3TUI - chains A and B of the 4 polymer chains in the assembly; structure by X-ray diffraction, 2.90 A resolution.

Chain A (and B):
Protein: D-methionine transport system permease protein metI
From: Escherichia coli
Notes: chain B of this document is another copy of the same molecule, construct and numbering; everything in this record applies to it too
Reference sequence: P31547 (METI_ECOLI); residue numbers follow UniProt; this construct covers 1-217
Sequence (217 residues; each row starts with the number of its first residue):
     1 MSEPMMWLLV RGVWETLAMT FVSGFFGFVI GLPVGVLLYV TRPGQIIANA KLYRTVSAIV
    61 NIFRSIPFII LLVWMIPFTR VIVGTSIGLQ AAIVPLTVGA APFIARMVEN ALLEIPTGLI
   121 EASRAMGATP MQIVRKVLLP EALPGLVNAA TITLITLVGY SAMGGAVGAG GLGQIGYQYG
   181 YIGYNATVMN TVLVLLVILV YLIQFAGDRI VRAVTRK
Unresolved in the structure: 217

How chain A and chain B interact:
Residue-residue contacts - 43 pairs, chain A then chain B:
  A58(A) with Y201(B)
  N61(A) with Y201(B)
  I62(A) with Y201(B)
  S65(A) with V197(B); V200(B); Y201(B)
  I66(A) with V197(B), hydrophobic
  P67(A) with G159(B)
  I69(A) with A162(B)
  I70(A) with L196(B), hydrophobic
  V73(A) with G176(B); G180(B); Y181(B); M189(B), hydrophobic
  W74(A) with M189(B), hydrophobic; N190(B); L193(B), hydrophobic
  G159(A) with P67(B)
  A162(A) with I69(B)
  M163(A) with I69(B), hydrophobic; M163(B); A166(B), hydrophobic
  A166(A) with A166(B), hydrophobic; Y181(B)
  V167(A) with Y181(B)
  G176(A) with V73(B)
  Y177(A) with A166(B), hydrogen bond (side chain-backbone); Y177(B), hydrogen bond
  G180(A) with V73(B); I76(B)
  Y181(A) with A166(B); V167(B)
  M189(A) with I70(B); V73(B), hydrophobic; W74(B)
  N190(A) with W74(B)
  L193(A) with I66(B), hydrophobic; I70(B), hydrophobic; W74(B)
  L196(A) with I70(B), hydrophobic
  V197(A) with I66(B), hydrophobic
  Y201(A) with N61(B); I62(B)
Interface residues without a listed pair, chain A (31 interface residues in all): I76, P77, V158, G168, V192, V200
Interface residues without a listed pair, chain B (31 interface residues in all): S65, V158, G168, G173, Y184, V192
Interface features reported in the paper:
  - specific contacts: M163(A)-M163(B)

Overview:
The chain A/chain B interface involves 31 residues from each chain; the contacts include 2 hydrogen bonds.
Among the polar pairs are Y177(A)-A166(B) and Y177(A)-Y177(B). The authors report a contact between M163(A)
and M163(B).
Chain A and chain B are both D-methionine transport system permease protein metI (Escherichia coli); the
structure, Inward facing conformations of the MetNI methionine ABC transporter: CY5 native crystal form, was
determined by X-ray diffraction, deposited together with 3TUJ and 3TUZ.
